PDB entry 8RED | electron microscopy, 3.90 A resolution | chains C and M of the 9 polymer chains in the assembly

# Chain C
Molecule: DNA-directed RNA polymerase subunit beta
Organism: Escherichia coli K-12
UniProt: P0A8V2 (RPOB_ECOLI); numbering as in UniProt (aligned over 1-1341)
Chain sequence (1341 residues; row label = number of the first residue in the row):
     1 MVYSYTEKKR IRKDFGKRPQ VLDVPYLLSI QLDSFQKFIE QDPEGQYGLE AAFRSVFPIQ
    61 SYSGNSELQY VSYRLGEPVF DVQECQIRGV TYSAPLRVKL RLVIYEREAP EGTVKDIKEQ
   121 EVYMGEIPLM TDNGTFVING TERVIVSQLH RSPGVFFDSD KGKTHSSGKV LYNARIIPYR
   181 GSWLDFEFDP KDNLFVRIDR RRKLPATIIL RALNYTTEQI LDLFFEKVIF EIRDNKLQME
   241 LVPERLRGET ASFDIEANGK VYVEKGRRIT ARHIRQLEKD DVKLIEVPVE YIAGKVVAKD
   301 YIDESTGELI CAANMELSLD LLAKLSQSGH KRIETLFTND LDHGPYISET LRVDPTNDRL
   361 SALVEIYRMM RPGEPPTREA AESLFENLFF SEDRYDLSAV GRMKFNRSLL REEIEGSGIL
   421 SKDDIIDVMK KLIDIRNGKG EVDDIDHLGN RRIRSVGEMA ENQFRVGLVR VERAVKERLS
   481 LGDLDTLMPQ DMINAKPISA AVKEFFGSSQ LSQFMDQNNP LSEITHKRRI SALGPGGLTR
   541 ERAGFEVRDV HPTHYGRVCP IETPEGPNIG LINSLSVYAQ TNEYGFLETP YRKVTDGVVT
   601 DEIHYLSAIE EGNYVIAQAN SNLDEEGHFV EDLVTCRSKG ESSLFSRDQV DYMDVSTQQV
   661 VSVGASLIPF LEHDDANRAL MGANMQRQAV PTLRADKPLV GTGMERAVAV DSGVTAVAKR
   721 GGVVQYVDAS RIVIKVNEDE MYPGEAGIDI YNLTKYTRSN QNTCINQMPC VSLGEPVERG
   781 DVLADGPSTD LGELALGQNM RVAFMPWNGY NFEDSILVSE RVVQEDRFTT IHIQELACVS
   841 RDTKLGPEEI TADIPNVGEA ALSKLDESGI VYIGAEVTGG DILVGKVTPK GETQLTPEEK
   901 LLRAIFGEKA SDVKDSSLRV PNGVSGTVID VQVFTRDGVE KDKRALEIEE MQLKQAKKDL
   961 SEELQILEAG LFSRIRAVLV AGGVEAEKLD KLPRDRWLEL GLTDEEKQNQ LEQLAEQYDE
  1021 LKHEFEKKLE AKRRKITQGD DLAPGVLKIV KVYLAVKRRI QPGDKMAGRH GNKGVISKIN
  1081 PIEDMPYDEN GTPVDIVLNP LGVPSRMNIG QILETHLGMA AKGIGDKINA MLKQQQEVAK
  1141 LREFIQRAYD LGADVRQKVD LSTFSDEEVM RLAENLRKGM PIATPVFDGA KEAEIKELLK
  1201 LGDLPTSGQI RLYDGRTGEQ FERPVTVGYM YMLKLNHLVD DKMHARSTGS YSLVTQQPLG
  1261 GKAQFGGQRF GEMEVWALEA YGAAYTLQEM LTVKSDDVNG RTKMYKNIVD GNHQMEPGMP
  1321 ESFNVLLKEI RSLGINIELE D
UniProt features mapped onto this chain:
  - modified residue (N6-acetyllysine): K1022, K1200
  - mutagenesis: I561 (I561S: Resistant to antibiotics salinamide A and B), I569 (I569S: Resistant to antibiotics salinamide A and B), A665 (A665E: Resistant to antibiotics salinamide A and B), D675 (D675A/G: Resistant to antibiotics salinamide A and B), N677 (N677H/K: Resistant to antibiotics salinamide A and B), L680 (L680M: Resistant to antibiotics salinamide A and B), E813 (E813K: Disrupts the enzyme's active center)

# Chain M
Molecule: RNA polymerase sigma-54 factor
Organism: Klebsiella oxytoca
Notes: engineered mutation(s): R336A
Chain sequence (329 residues; numbered 95 to 472; 49 numbers in that range are skipped by the numbering (no residue carries them; nothing is unmodelled there); the number before each row is that of its first residue):
    95 GTPSGNGVD
   113 QGETTQSLQD YLMWQVELTP FTDTDRAIAT SIVDAVDDTG YLTIQIEDIV DSIGDDEIGL
   173 EEVEAVLKRI QRFDPVGVAA KDLRDCLLIQ LSQFAKETPW LEEARLIISD HLDLLANHDF
   233 RTLMRVTRLK EEVLKEAVNL IQSLDPRPGQ SIQTGEPEYV IPDVLVRKVN DRWVVELNS
   332 SLESANDTLL RVSRCIVEQQ QAFFEQGEEY MKPMVLADIA QAVEMHESTI SRVTTQKYLH
   392 SPRGIFELKY FFSSHVNTEG GGEASSTAIR ALVKKLIAAE NPAKPLSDSK LTSMLSEQGI
   452 MVARRTVAKY RESLSIPPSN Q

# How chain C and chain M interact
Contacting residue pairs (47):
  R88(C) - P97(M)
  R88(C) - S98(M)
  R88(C) - G99(M)  hydrogen bond (backbone-backbone)
  G89(C) - S98(M)
  G89(C) - G99(M)
  V90(C) - T96(M)
  R841(C) - V272(M)
  D842(C) - F397(M)
  T843(C) - Y271(M)  hydrogen bond (side chain-backbone)
  K844(C) - I273(M)
  K844(C) - Y389(M)
  E848(C) - E270(M)
  N856(C) - D257(M)
  N856(C) - Q262(M)
  L902(C) - P258(M)  hydrophobic
  L902(C) - R259(M)
  A904(C) - N229(M)
  I905(C) - A228(M)  hydrophobic
  F906(C) - Q254(M)
  F906(C) - P258(M)  hydrophobic
  K909(C) - R259(M)
  A910(C) - R259(M)  hydrogen bond (backbone-side chain)
  S911(C) - R259(M)  hydrogen bond (backbone-side chain)
  D912(C) - R259(M)
  K914(C) - Q265(M)
  K914(C) - G267(M)
  D1040(C) - P97(M)
  D1041(C) - T96(M)
  D1041(C) - P97(M)
  L1042(C) - T96(M)
  L1042(C) - S98(M)
  P1044(C) - H391(M)
  S1250(C) - E115(M)  hydrogen bond
  S1250(C) - T116(M)  hydrogen bond (side chain-backbone)
  Y1251(C) - E115(M)
  Y1251(C) - T116(M)  hydrogen bond (backbone-side chain)
  S1252(C) - G114(M)
  L1253(C) - G114(M)
  L1253(C) - E115(M)
  L1253(C) - T116(M)
  V1254(C) - Q113(M)
  Q1256(C) - T116(M)
  L1259(C) - E115(M)
  Y1305(C) - L130(M)  hydrophobic
  K1306(C) - E129(M)
  K1306(C) - L130(M)
  V1309(C) - L130(M)  hydrophobic
Other interface residues (no listed pair), chain C (42 interface residues in all): V839, T893, E898, L901, A1043, G1045, I1049, K1051, T1255, T1302
Other interface residues (no listed pair), chain M (36 interface residues in all): G95, N100, W126, Y153, L195, I253, L256, D275, V278, S464

# Summary
Chain C and chain M form an interface of 42 and 36 residues respectively; the contacts include 7 hydrogen
bonds. Polar contacts include T843(C)-Y271(M), A910(C)-R259(M) and S911(C)-R259(M). Curated annotation
(UniProt) lists 7 mutagenesis sites on chain C.
Here chain C is DNA-directed RNA polymerase subunit beta (Escherichia coli K-12) and chain M is RNA polymerase
sigma-54 factor (Klebsiella oxytoca). Entry 8RED (Cryo-EM structure of bacterial RNA polymerase-sigma54
initial transcribing complex - 8nt complex) was determined by electron microscopy together with 8RE4, 8REA,
8REB, 8REC and 8REE from the same study.
